6O1M - chains I and S of the 18 polymer chains in the assembly; structure by electron microscopy, 3.15 A resolution.

Chain I:
Protein: RNA-binding protein Hfq
Organism: Pseudomonas aeruginosa (strain ATCC 15692 / DSM 22644 / CIP 104116 / JCM 14847 / LMG 12228 / 1C / PRS 101 / PAO1)
UniProt: Q9HUM0 (HFQ_PSEAE); residue numbers follow UniProt; this construct covers 5-71
Sequence (67 residues; row label = number of the first residue in the row):
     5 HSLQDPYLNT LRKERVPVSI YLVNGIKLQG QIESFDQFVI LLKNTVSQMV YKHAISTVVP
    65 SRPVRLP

Chain S:
Protein: Catabolite repression control protein
Organism: Pseudomonas aeruginosa
Notes: EC 3.1.11.2
UniProt: Q51380 (Q51380_PSEAI); numbering as in UniProt (aligned over 1-259)
Sequence (262 residues; each row starts with the number of its first residue; numbers below 1 keep their minus sign (Gly-2 is residue -2)):
    -2 GPAMRIISVN VNGIQAAAER GLLSWLQAQN ADVICLQDTR ASAFDLDDPS FQLDGYFLYA
    58 CDAELPEQGG VALYSRLQPK AVISGLGFET ADRYGRYLQA DFDKVSIATL LLPSGQSGDE
   118 SLNQKFKFMD DFTHYLSKQR RKRREYIYCG SLYVAHQKMD VKNWRECQQM PGFLAPERAW
   178 LDEVFGNLGY ADALREVSRE GDQFSWWPDS EQAEMLNLGW RFDYQVLTPG LRRFVRNAKL
   238 PRQPRFSQHA PLIVDYDWQL SI
Construct notes: expression tag (-2 to 0)
Reported in the primary citation:
  - binding site for the 18-nt RNA strand: Lys135, Arg138, Lys139, Arg140
  - mutagenesis - R140E: abolished binding to Hfq
  - mutagenesis - E142R, R230E: decreased binding to Hfq

Interface between chain I and chain S:
Residue-residue contacts (11; chain I residue first):
  Gln33(I) - Ile80(S)
  Asn48(I) - Ala78(S)
  Asn48(I) - Val79(S)  hydrogen bond (side chain-backbone)
  Thr49(I) - Tyr56(S)
  Thr49(I) - Gln75(S)  hydrogen bond (backbone-side chain)
  Thr49(I) - Pro76(S)  hydrogen bond (side chain-backbone)
  Thr49(I) - Lys77(S)  hydrogen bond (side chain-backbone)
  Thr49(I) - Ala78(S)
  Thr49(I) - Val79(S)
  Val50(I) - Lys77(S)
  Ser65(I) - Asp89(S)
Also at the interface, not in a pair above, chain I (6 interface residues in all): Gln52
From the paper, about this interface:
  - residue pairs: Thr49(I)-Ala78(S)

In short:
Chain I and chain S form an interface of 6 and 8 residues respectively, with 4 hydrogen bonds. Polar contacts
include Asn48(I)-Val79(S), Thr49(I)-Gln75(S) and Thr49(I)-Pro76(S). The authors report a contact between
Thr49(I) and Ala78(S). From the paper: a binding site for the 18-nt RNA strand at Lys135(S), Arg138(S) and
Lys139(S) among others; E142R and R230E of chain S reduce binding to Hfq.
Here chain I is RNA-binding protein Hfq (Pseudomonas aeruginosa (strain ATCC 15692 / DSM 22644 / CIP 104116 /
JCM 14847 / LMG 12228 / 1C / PRS 101 / PAO1)) and chain S is Catabolite repression control protein
(Pseudomonas aeruginosa). Entry 6O1M (Architectural principles for Hfq/Crc-mediated regulation of gene
expression. Hfq-Crc-amiE 2:4:2 complex) was determined by electron microscopy (same publication as 6O1K and
6O1L).
